3R6Q - chains B and D of the 4 polymer chains in the assembly; structure by X-ray diffraction, 2.40 A resolution.

== Chain B (and D) ==
Molecule: Aspartase
Source organism: Bacillus sp
Notes: EC 4.3.1.1; chain D of this document is another copy of the same molecule, construct and numbering; everything in this record applies to it too
UniProt: Q9LCC6 (Q9LCC6_9BACI); residue numbers follow UniProt; this construct covers 1-468
Sequence (468 residues; numbered 1 to 468; the number before each row is that of its first residue):
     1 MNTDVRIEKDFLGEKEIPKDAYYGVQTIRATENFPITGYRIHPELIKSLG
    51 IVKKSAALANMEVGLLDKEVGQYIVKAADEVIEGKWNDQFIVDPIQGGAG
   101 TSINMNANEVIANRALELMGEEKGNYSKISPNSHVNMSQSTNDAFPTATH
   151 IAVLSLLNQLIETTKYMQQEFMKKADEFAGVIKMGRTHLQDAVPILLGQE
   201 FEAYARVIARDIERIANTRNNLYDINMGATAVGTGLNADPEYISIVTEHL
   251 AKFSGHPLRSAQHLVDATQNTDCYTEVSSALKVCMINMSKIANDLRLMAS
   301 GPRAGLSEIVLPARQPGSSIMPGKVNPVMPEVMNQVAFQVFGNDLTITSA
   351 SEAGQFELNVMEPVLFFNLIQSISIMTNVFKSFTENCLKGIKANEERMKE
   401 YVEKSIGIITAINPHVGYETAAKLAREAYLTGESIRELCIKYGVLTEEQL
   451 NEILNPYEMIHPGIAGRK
Unresolved in the structure: 1-4, 467-468
Sequence notes: conflict Ile460 (Thr in Q9LCC6)
UniProt features mapped onto this chain:
  - region: Gly317 to Asn326 (SS loop)
  - active site: Ser318 (Proton acceptor)
  - binding site (L-aspartate): Thr101, Ser140, Thr141, Asn142, Thr187, His188, Ser319, Lys324
  - mutagenesis: Thr101 (T101A: 7100-fold decrease in catalytic efficiency. Does not result in any major conformational changes; T101S: 80-fold decrease in catalytic efficiency), His134 (H134A: Retains full activity. Shows a slightly stronger affinity for L-aspartate. Does not affect tertiary structure), Ser140 (S140A: 27-fold decrease in catalytic efficiency. Does not result in any major conformational changes; S140K/R: Loss of activity), Thr141 (T141A: 15-fold decrease in catalytic efficiency. Does not result in any major conformational changes; T141K: 40000-fold decrease in catalytic efficiency; T141V/R: Loss of activity), Asn142 (N142A: Loss of activity. Does not result in any major conformational changes; N142Q: 3000-fold decrease in catalytic efficiency), Lys183 (K183A: Loss of activity. Does not affect tertiary structure), Thr187 (T187A: 6280-fold decrease in catalytic efficiency. Does not result in any major conformational changes; T187S: 2.3-fold decrease in catalytic efficiency), His188 (H188A: 100-fold decrease in catalytic efficiency. Does not result in any major conformational changes; H188K/Q/R: Loss of activity), Ser318 (S318A: Loss of activity), Ser319 (S319A: Almost no change in catalytic efficiency), Ile320 (I320A: 50-fold decrease in catalytic efficiency), Met321 (M321A: 338-fold decrease in catalytic efficiency), 3 further mutagenesis entries in UniProt

== Chain B / chain D interface ==
Contacting residue pairs (86):
  Arg186(B) with Ala304(D), hydrogen bond (side chain-backbone)
  Thr187(B) with Lys324(D), hydrogen bond
  His188(B) with Asn326(D); Pro327(D); Glu331(D), salt bridge
  Leu189(B) with Arg296(D); Leu297(D), hydrophobic; Ser300(D); Gly301(D), hydrogen bond (backbone-backbone)
  Gln190(B) with Ala299(D); Ser300(D); Gly301(D); Gly323(D); Lys324(D); Val325(D), hydrogen bond (side chain-backbone); Asn326(D)
  Asp191(B) with Gly301(D), hydrogen bond (backbone-backbone); Pro302(D); Arg303(D), hydrogen bond (side chain-backbone); Ala304(D), hydrogen bond (side chain-backbone); Gly305(D); Met321(D); Lys324(D)
  Ala192(B) with Met321(D)
  Arg296(B) with Leu189(D)
  Leu297(B) with Leu189(D), hydrophobic; Leu297(D), hydrophobic
  Ala299(B) with Gln190(D)
  Ser300(B) with Leu189(D)
  Gly301(B) with Leu189(D), hydrogen bond (backbone-backbone); Gln190(D), hydrogen bond (backbone-side chain); Asp191(D), hydrogen bond (backbone-backbone)
  Pro302(B) with Asp191(D)
  Arg303(B) with Asp191(D), hydrogen bond (backbone-side chain); Tyr401(D); Lys404(D); Ala428(D), hydrogen bond (side chain-backbone); Tyr429(D), hydrogen bond (side chain-backbone)
  Ala304(B) with Arg186(D), hydrogen bond (backbone-side chain); Asp191(D), hydrogen bond (backbone-side chain); Leu306(D); Tyr401(D), hydrophobic
  Gly305(B) with Asp191(D); Leu306(D)
  Leu306(B) with Ala304(D)
  Ser319(B) with Tyr418(D), hydrogen bond; Arg426(D)
  Ile320(B) with Ile409(D); Ala421(D), hydrophobic; Ala425(D)
  Met321(B) with Asp191(D); Ala192(D); Gly407(D)
  Pro322(B) with Ile406(D)
  Gly323(B) with Gln190(D); Tyr429(D)
  Lys324(B) with Thr187(D), hydrogen bond; Gln190(D); Asp191(D)
  Val325(B) with Gln190(D), hydrogen bond (backbone-side chain)
  Asn326(B) with His188(D); Gln190(D)
  Pro327(B) with His188(D); Gln190(D)
  Glu331(B) with His188(D), salt bridge
  Tyr401(B) with Arg303(D); Ala304(D), hydrophobic
  Lys404(B) with Arg303(D), hydrogen bond (backbone-side chain)
  Ile406(B) with Arg303(D); Pro322(D)
  Gly407(B) with Met321(D)
  Ile409(B) with Ile320(D)
  Asn413(B) with Ile320(D)
  Tyr418(B) with Ile320(D)
  Ala421(B) with Ile320(D), hydrophobic
  Ala422(B) with Ser319(D); Ile320(D)
  Ala425(B) with Ile320(D); Pro322(D)
  Arg426(B) with Pro322(D)
  Ala428(B) with Arg303(D), hydrogen bond (backbone-side chain)
  Tyr429(B) with Pro302(D), hydrophobic; Arg303(D), hydrogen bond (backbone-side chain); Pro322(D), hydrophobic; Gly323(D)
  Gly432(B) with Arg303(D)
Other interface residues (no listed pair), chain B (46 interface residues in all): Met184, Leu345, Ser405, Thr410, Glu433
Other interface residues (no listed pair), chain D (44 interface residues in all): Met184, Leu345, Ser405, Asn413, Ala422, Gly432

== Summary ==
The interface between chain B and chain D involves 46 residues on one side and 44 on the other; the contacts
include 21 hydrogen bonds and 2 salt bridges. Polar contacts include His188(B)-Glu331(D), Arg186(B)-Ala304(D)
and Thr187(B)-Lys324(D).
Both chains are Aspartase (Bacillus sp). Entry 3R6Q (A triclinic-lattice structure of aspartase from Bacillus
sp. YM55-1) was determined by X-ray diffraction (same publication as 3R6V and 3R6Y).
